PDB entry 1GZX | X-ray diffraction, 2.10 A resolution | chains A and D of the 4 polymer chains in the assembly

Chain A:
Molecule: Hemoglobin subunit alpha
Source organism: Homo sapiens
Reference sequence: P69905 (HBA_HUMAN); residues 1-141 here correspond to UniProt positions 2-142 (UniProt number = residue number + 1)
Chain sequence (141 residues; row label = number of the first residue in the row):
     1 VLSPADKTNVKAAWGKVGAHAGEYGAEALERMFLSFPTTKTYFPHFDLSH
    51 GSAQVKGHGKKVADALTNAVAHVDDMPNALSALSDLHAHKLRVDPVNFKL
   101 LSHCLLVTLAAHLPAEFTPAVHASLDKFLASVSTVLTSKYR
Curated features (UniProtKB/Swiss-Prot):
  - binding site (O2): His-58
  - binding site (heme b): His-87
  - site: Thr-8, Asn-9 (Microbial infection: Cleavage), Lys-11 (Not glycated), Ala-13, Trp-14 (Microbial infection: Cleavage), Tyr-24, Gly-25 (Microbial infection: Cleavage), Leu-29, Glu-30 (Microbial infection: Cleavage), His-45, Phe-46 (Microbial infection: Cleavage), Asp-47, Leu-48 (Microbial infection: Cleavage), Ser-52, Ala-53 (Microbial infection: Cleavage), Val-55, Lys-56 (Microbial infection: Cleavage), Lys-56 (Not glycated), Gly-59, Lys-60 (Microbial infection: Cleavage), Lys-60 (Not glycated), Lys-90 (Not glycated), Leu-91, Arg-92 (Microbial infection: Cleavage), Lys-99 (Not glycated), Leu-106, Val-107 (Microbial infection: Cleavage), Thr-108, Leu-109 (Microbial infection: Cleavage), Val-121, His-122 (Microbial infection: Cleavage), Ser-133, Thr-134 (Microbial infection: Cleavage)
  - modified residue: Ser-3 (Phosphoserine), Lys-7 (N6-succinyllysine), Thr-8 (Phosphothreonine), Lys-11 (N6-succinyllysine), Lys-16 (N6-acetyllysine), Tyr-24 (Phosphotyrosine), Ser-35 (Phosphoserine), Lys-40 (N6-succinyllysine), Ser-49 (Phosphoserine), Ser-102 (Phosphoserine), Thr-108 (Phosphothreonine), Ser-124 (Phosphoserine), Ser-131 (Phosphoserine), Thr-134 (Phosphothreonine), Thr-137 (Phosphothreonine), Ser-138 (Phosphoserine)
  - glycosylation (N-linked (Glc) (glycation) lysine): Lys-7, Lys-16, Lys-40, Lys-61
Metal / ion sites: heme Fe: His-87 (together with oxygen molecule)
Residues lining bound ligands: heme / oxygen molecule: Leu-29, Thr-39, Tyr-42, Phe-43, His-45, Phe-46, His-58, Lys-61, Val-62, Ala-65, Leu-66, Leu-83, Leu-86, His-87, Leu-91, Val-93, Asn-97, Phe-98, Leu-101, Val-132, Ser-133, Leu-136

Chain D:
Molecule: Hemoglobin subunit beta
Source organism: Homo sapiens
Reference sequence: P68871 (HBB_HUMAN); residues 544-689 here correspond to UniProt positions 2-147 (UniProt number = residue number - 542)
Chain sequence (146 residues; each row starts with the number of its first residue):
   544 VHLTPEEKSAVTALWGKVNVDEVGGEALGRLLVVYPWTQRFFESFGDLST
   594 PDAVMGNPKVKAHGKKVLGAFSDGLAHLDNLKGTFATLSELHCDKLHVDP
   644 ENFRLLGNVLVCVLAHHFGKEFTPPVQAAYQKVVAGVANALAHKYH
Curated features (UniProtKB/Swiss-Prot):
  - binding site ((2R)-2,3-bisphosphoglycerate): Val-544, His-545, Lys-625, His-686
  - binding site (heme b): His-606, His-635
  - site: Glu-550, Lys-551 (Microbial infection: Cleavage), Gly-568, Glu-569 (Microbial infection: Cleavage), Gly-572, Arg-573 (Microbial infection: Cleavage), Tyr-578, Pro-579 (Microbial infection: Cleavage), Trp-580, Thr-581 (Microbial infection: Cleavage), Phe-588, Gly-589 (Microbial infection: Cleavage), Asp-595, Ala-596 (Microbial infection: Cleavage), Gly-599, Asn-600 (Microbial infection: Cleavage), Lys-602 (Not glycated), Phe-614, Ser-615 (Microbial infection: Cleavage), Gly-617, Leu-618 (Microbial infection: Cleavage), Lys-625 (Not glycated), Thr-627, Phe-628 (Microbial infection: Cleavage), His-635, Cys-636 (Microbial infection: Cleavage), Lys-638 (Not glycated), Arg-647, Leu-648 (Microbial infection: Cleavage), Leu-653, Val-654 (Microbial infection: Cleavage), Gly-662, Lys-663 (Microbial infection: Cleavage), Phe-665, Thr-666 (Microbial infection: Cleavage), Ala-671, Ala-672 (Microbial infection: Cleavage) and 2 more in UniProt
  - modified residue: Val-544 (N-acetylvaline), Ser-552 (Phosphoserine), Thr-555 (Phosphothreonine), Ser-587 (Phosphoserine), Thr-593 (Phosphothreonine), Lys-602 (N6-acetyllysine), Lys-625 (N6-acetyllysine), Thr-630 (Phosphothreonine), Cys-636 (S-nitrosocysteine), Lys-687 (N6-acetyllysine)
  - glycosylation: Val-544 (N-linked (Glc) (glycation) valine), Lys-551 (N-linked (Glc) (glycation) lysine), Lys-560 (N-linked (Glc) (glycation) lysine), Lys-609 (N-linked (Glc) (glycation) lysine), Lys-663 (N-linked (Glc) (glycation) lysine), Lys-687 (N-linked (Glc) (glycation) lysine)
Metal / ion sites: heme Fe: His-635 (together with oxygen molecule)
Residues lining bound ligands: heme / oxygen molecule: Leu-571, Leu-574, Thr-581, Phe-584, Phe-585, Phe-588, His-606, Lys-609, Val-610, Ala-613, Leu-631, Leu-634, His-635, Leu-639, Val-641, Asn-645, Phe-646, Leu-649, Leu-684

Interface between chain A and chain D:
Pairs across the interface (26):
  Pro-37(A) / His-689(D)
  Thr-38(A) / Pro-643(D)
  Lys-40(A) / His-689(D)  hydrogen bond (side chain-backbone)
  Thr-41(A) / His-640(D)
  Thr-41(A) / Val-641(D)
  Thr-41(A) / Asp-642(D)
  Thr-41(A) / Tyr-688(D)
  Tyr-42(A) / Arg-583(D)
  Tyr-42(A) / Asp-642(D)  hydrogen bond
  Pro-44(A) / His-640(D)
  Leu-91(A) / Arg-583(D)  hydrogen bond (backbone-side chain)
  Arg-92(A) / Trp-580(D)
  Arg-92(A) / Arg-583(D)
  Arg-92(A) / Glu-586(D)  salt bridge
  Asp-94(A) / Trp-580(D)  hydrogen bond
  Asp-94(A) / Asp-642(D)
  Asp-94(A) / Glu-644(D)
  Asp-94(A) / Asn-645(D)
  Asp-94(A) / Leu-648(D)
  Val-96(A) / Glu-644(D)
  Asn-97(A) / Asp-642(D)
  Tyr-140(A) / Pro-579(D)
  Tyr-140(A) / Trp-580(D)  hydrophobic
  Arg-141(A) / Val-577(D)  hydrogen bond (side chain-backbone)
  Arg-141(A) / Tyr-578(D)
  Arg-141(A) / Pro-579(D)
Other interface residues (no listed pair), chain A (14 interface residues in all): Pro-95
Other interface residues (no listed pair), chain D (16 interface residues in all): Gln-582

Overview:
Chain A and chain D form an interface of 14 and 16 residues respectively; the contacts include 5 hydrogen
bonds and 1 salt bridge. Polar pairs include Arg-92(A)/Glu-586(D), Lys-40(A)/His-689(D) and
Tyr-42(A)/Asp-642(D). Chain A binds heme / oxygen molecule.
Chain A is Hemoglobin subunit alpha and chain D is Hemoglobin subunit beta, both from Homo sapiens; the
structure, Oxy T State Haemoglobin - Oxygen bound at all four haems, was determined by X-ray diffraction.
